Entry 6VVX (electron microscopy, 3.39 A resolution); this record covers chains C and D of the 10 polymer chains in the assembly.

# Chain C
Molecule: DNA-directed RNA polymerase subunit beta
From: Mycobacterium tuberculosis
Notes: EC 2.7.7.6
Reference sequence: V9Z879 (V9Z879_MYCTX); residues 7-1178 here correspond to UniProt positions 1-1172 (UniProt number = residue number - 6)
Amino-acid sequence (1179 residues; each row starts with the number of its first residue):
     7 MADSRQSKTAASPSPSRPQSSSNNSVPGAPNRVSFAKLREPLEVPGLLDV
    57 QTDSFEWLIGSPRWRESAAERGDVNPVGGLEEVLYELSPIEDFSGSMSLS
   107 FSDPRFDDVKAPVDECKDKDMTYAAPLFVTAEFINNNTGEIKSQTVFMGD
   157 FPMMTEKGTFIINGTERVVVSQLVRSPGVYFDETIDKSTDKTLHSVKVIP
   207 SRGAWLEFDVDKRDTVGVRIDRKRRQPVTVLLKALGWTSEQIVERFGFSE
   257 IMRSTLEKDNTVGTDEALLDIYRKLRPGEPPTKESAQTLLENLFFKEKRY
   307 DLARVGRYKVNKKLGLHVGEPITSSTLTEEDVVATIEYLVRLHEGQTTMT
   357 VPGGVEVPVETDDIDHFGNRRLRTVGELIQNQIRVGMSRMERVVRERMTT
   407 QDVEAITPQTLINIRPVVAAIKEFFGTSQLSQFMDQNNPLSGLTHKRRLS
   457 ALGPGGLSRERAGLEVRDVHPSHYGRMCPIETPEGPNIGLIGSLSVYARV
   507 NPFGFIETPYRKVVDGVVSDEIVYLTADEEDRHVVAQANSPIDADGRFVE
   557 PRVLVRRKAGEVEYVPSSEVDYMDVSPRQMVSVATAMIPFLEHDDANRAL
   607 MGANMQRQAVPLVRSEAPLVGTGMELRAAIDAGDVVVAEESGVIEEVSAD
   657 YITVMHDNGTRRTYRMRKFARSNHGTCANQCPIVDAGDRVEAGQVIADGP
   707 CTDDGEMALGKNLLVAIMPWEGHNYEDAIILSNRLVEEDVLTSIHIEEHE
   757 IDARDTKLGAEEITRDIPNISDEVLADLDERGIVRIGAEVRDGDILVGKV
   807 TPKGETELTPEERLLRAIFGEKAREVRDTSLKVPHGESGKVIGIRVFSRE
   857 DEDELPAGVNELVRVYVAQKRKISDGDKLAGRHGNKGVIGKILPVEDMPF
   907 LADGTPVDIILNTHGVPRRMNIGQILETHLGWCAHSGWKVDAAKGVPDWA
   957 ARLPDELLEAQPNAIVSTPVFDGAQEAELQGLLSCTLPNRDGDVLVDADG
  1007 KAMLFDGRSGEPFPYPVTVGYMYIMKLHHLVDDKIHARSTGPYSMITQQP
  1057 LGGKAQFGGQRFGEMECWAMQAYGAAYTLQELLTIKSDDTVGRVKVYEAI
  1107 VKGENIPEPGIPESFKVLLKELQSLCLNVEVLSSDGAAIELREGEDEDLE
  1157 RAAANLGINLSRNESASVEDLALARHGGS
Not modelled in the structure: 7-29, 1141-1185
Sequence notes: expression tag (1179-1185)
Residues lining bound ligands: sorangicin a (SRN): Val176, Ser434, Gln435, Ser437, Gln438, Phe439, Asp441, His451, Arg454, Ser456, Leu458, Gly459, Arg465, Pro489, Asn493, Ile497, Arg613, His680

# Chain D
Molecule: DNA-directed RNA polymerase subunit beta'
From: Mycobacterium tuberculosis
Notes: EC 2.7.7.6
Reference sequence: A5U053 (RPOC_MYCTA); residues 1-1316 here = UniProt positions 1-1316
Amino-acid sequence (1326 residues; numbered -1 to 1324; the number before each row is that of its first residue; numbers below 1 keep their minus sign (Gly-1 is residue -1)):
    -1 GAMLDVNFFDELRIGLATAEDIRQWSYGEVKKPETINYRTLKPEKDGLFC
    49 EKIFGPTRDWECYCGKYKRVRFKGIICERCGVEVTRAKVRRERMGHIELA
    99 APVTHIWYFKGVPSRLGYLLDLAPKDLEKIIYFAAYVITSVDEEMRHNEL
   149 STLEAEMAVERKAVEDQRDGELEARAQKLEADLAELEAEGAKADARRKVR
   199 DGGEREMRQIRDRAQRELDRLEDIWSTFTKLAPKQLIVDENLYRELVDRY
   249 GEYFTGAMGAESIQKLIENFDIDAEAESLRDVIRNGKGQKKLRALKRLKV
   299 VAAFQQSGNSPMGMVLDAVPVIPPELRPMVQLDGGRFATSDLNDLYRRVI
   349 NRNNRLKRLIDLGAPEIIVNNEKRMLQESVDALFDNGRRGRPVTGPGNRP
   399 LKSLSDLLKGKQGRFRQNLLGKRVDYSGRSVIVVGPQLKLHQCGLPKLMA
   449 LELFKPFVMKRLVDLNHAQNIKSAKRMVERQRPQVWDVLEEVIAEHPVLL
   499 NRAPTLHRLGIQAFEPMLVEGKAIQLHPLVCEAFNADFDGDQMAVHLPLS
   549 AEAQAEARILMLSSNNILSPASGRPLAMPRLDMVTGLYYLTTEVPGDTGE
   599 YQPASGDHPETGVYSSPAEAIMAADRGVLSVRAKIKVRLTQLRPPVEIEA
   649 ELFGHSGWQPGDAWMAETTLGRVMFNELLPLGYPFVNKQMHKKVQAAIIN
   699 DLAERYPMIVVAQTVDKLKDAGFYWATRSGVTVSMADVLVPPRKKEILDH
   749 YEERADKVEKQFQRGALNHDERNEALVEIWKEATDEVGQALREHYPDDNP
   799 IITIVDSGATGNFTQTRTLAGMKGLVTNPKGEFIPRPVKSSFREGLTVLE
   849 YFINTHGARKGLADTALRTADSGYLTRRLVDVSQDVIVREHDCQTERGIV
   899 VELAERAPDGTLIRDPYIETSAYARTLGTDAVDEAGNVIVERGQDLGDPE
   949 IDALLAAGITQVKVRSVLTCATSTGVCATCYGRSMATGKLVDIGEAVGIV
   999 AAQSIGEPGTQLTMRTFHQGGVGEDITGGLPRVQELFEARVPRGKAPIAD
  1049 VTGRVRLEDGERFYKITIVPDDGGEEVVYDKISKRQRLRVFKHEDGSERV
  1099 LSDGDHVEVGQQLMEGSADPHEVLRVQGPREVQIHLVREVQEVYRAQGVS
  1149 IHDKHIEVIVRQMLRRVTIIDSGSTEFLPGSLIDRAEFEAENRRVVAEGG
  1199 EPAAGRPVLMGITKASLATDSWLSAASFQETTRVLTDAAINCRSDKLNGL
  1249 KENVIIGKLIPAGTGINRYRNIAVQPTEEARAAAYTIPSYEDQYYSPDFG
  1299 AATGAAVPLDDYGYSDYRHHHHHHHH
Not modelled in the structure: 1013-1024, 1091-1096, 1283-1324
Sequence notes: expression tag (-1 to 0, 1317-1324)
Ion coordination: Zn2+ site 1: Cys60, Tyr61, Cys62, Cys78; Mg2+: Asp535, Asp537, Asp539; Zn2+ site 2: Cys891, Cys968, Cys975, Cys978
UniProt features mapped onto this chain:
  - binding site (Zn(2+)): Cys60, Cys62, Cys75, Cys78, Cys891, Cys968, Cys975, Cys978
  - binding site (Mg(2+)): Asp535, Asp537, Asp539

# How chain C and chain D interact
Residue-residue contacts (279):
  Leu470(C) - Ala861(D)  hydrophobic
  Arg473(C) - Arg857(D)
  Val475(C) - His854(D)  hydrogen bond (backbone-side chain)
  Val475(C) - Arg857(D)
  His476(C) - Phe850(D)
  Pro477(C) - Phe850(D)  hydrophobic
  Tyr480(C) - Val846(D)
  Pro485(C) - Thr853(D)
  Pro485(C) - Arg857(D)  hydrogen bond (backbone-side chain)
  Ile486(C) - Tyr849(D)  hydrophobic
  Ile486(C) - Thr853(D)
  Ile486(C) - Arg857(D)
  Thr488(C) - Arg857(D)
  Ile494(C) - Leu860(D)  hydrophobic
  Gly495(C) - Arg857(D)
  Gln543(C) - Val846(D)
  Gln543(C) - Leu847(D)
  Arg562(C) - Leu847(D)
  Val568(C) - Leu847(D)  hydrophobic
  Tyr570(C) - Arg834(D)  hydrogen bond
  Met586(C) - Val846(D)  hydrophobic
  Leu597(C) - Tyr849(D)
  Glu598(C) - Gly843(D)
  Glu598(C) - Leu844(D)  hydrogen bond (backbone-backbone)
  His599(C) - Phe840(D)  hydrogen bond (side chain-backbone)
  His599(C) - Arg841(D)  hydrogen bond (side chain-backbone)
  His599(C) - Gly843(D)
  Asp600(C) - Tyr849(D)  hydrogen bond (backbone-side chain)
  Asp601(C) - Phe840(D)
  Asp601(C) - Tyr849(D)  hydrogen bond (backbone-side chain)
  Asp601(C) - Asn852(D)  hydrogen bond
  Ala602(C) - Ala856(D)  hydrophobic
  Asn603(C) - Ala856(D)
  Asn603(C) - Leu860(D)
  Ala605(C) - Tyr849(D)
  Pro725(C) - Ala724(D)
  Pro725(C) - Thr725(D)
  Pro725(C) - Val729(D)
  Glu727(C) - Thr725(D)
  Glu727(C) - Arg726(D)  salt bridge
  Gly728(C) - Val432(D)
  Gly728(C) - Pro434(D)
  Gly728(C) - Phe721(D)
  His729(C) - Val432(D)
  His729(C) - Pro434(D)
  Tyr731(C) - Val432(D)  hydrophobic
  Tyr731(C) - Pro526(D)
  Tyr731(C) - Phe536(D)
  Tyr731(C) - Arg578(D)  hydrogen bond
  Tyr731(C) - Asp580(D)
  Glu732(C) - Asp535(D)
  Glu732(C) - Phe536(D)
  Glu732(C) - Arg578(D)  salt bridge
  Glu732(C) - Leu579(D)
  Lys763(C) - Arg37(D)
  Glu813(C) - Arg67(D)  salt bridge
  His841(C) - Glu450(D)
  Gly882(C) - Val429(D)
  Lys884(C) - Asp537(D)  hydrogen bond (side chain-backbone)
  Gly893(C) - Phe536(D)
  Val894(C) - Ile430(D)
  Val894(C) - Val431(D)  hydrophobic
  Val894(C) - Phe536(D)  hydrogen bond (backbone-backbone)
  Val894(C) - Gly538(D)
  Ile895(C) - Val431(D)
  Asn918(C) - Asp580(D)  hydrogen bond
  Thr919(C) - Val729(D)  hydrogen bond (side chain-backbone)
  Thr919(C) - Thr730(D)
  Thr919(C) - Val731(D)
  Thr919(C) - Ile802(D)
  His920(C) - Leu579(D)
  His920(C) - Asp580(D)  salt bridge
  His920(C) - Thr583(D)
  His920(C) - Ile802(D)
  Arg924(C) - Leu579(D)
  Arg924(C) - Thr808(D)  hydrogen bond
  Arg924(C) - Gln813(D)
  Met926(C) - Gln813(D)
  Met926(C) - Thr816(D)
  Met926(C) - Leu817(D)
  Met926(C) - Phe840(D)  hydrophobic
  Ile928(C) - Leu817(D)  hydrophobic
  Ile928(C) - Phe840(D)
  Ile928(C) - Arg841(D)
  Ile931(C) - Val731(D)
  Leu932(C) - Met733(D)  hydrophobic
  His935(C) - Ser732(D)
  His935(C) - Met733(D)  hydrogen bond (side chain-backbone)
  Glu982(C) - Arg841(D)
  Leu985(C) - Met733(D)  hydrophobic
  Gln986(C) - Met733(D)
  Asp1005(C) - Ser732(D)
  Lys1007(C) - Thr730(D)
  Lys1007(C) - Asp735(D)  salt bridge
  Asp1012(C) - Arg726(D)  salt bridge
  Pro1020(C) - Arg726(D)
  Tyr1021(C) - Tyr587(D)
  Tyr1021(C) - Arg630(D)
  Tyr1021(C) - Arg726(D)
  Tyr1021(C) - Ser727(D)
  Tyr1021(C) - Gly728(D)
  Val1023(C) - Thr730(D)
  Thr1024(C) - Thr730(D)
  Thr1024(C) - Val731(D)  hydrogen bond (side chain-backbone)
  Thr1024(C) - Ser732(D)
  Val1037(C) - Lys520(D)
  Asp1038(C) - Lys520(D)  salt bridge
  Lys1040(C) - Arg427(D)
  Lys1040(C) - Gln540(D)
  Ile1041(C) - Arg427(D)
  Ile1041(C) - Pro444(D)  hydrophobic
  Ile1041(C) - Lys520(D)
  His1042(C) - Gly426(D)
  His1042(C) - Arg427(D)  hydrogen bond (backbone-backbone)
  Ala1043(C) - Ser425(D)
  Ala1043(C) - Glu450(D)
  Ala1043(C) - Leu451(D)  hydrophobic
  Arg1044(C) - Asp423(D)  salt bridge
  Arg1044(C) - Tyr424(D)  hydrogen bond (backbone-backbone)
  Arg1044(C) - Ser425(D)  hydrogen bond (backbone-backbone)
  Ser1045(C) - Asp423(D)
  Ser1045(C) - Tyr424(D)
  Ser1045(C) - Glu450(D)
  Ser1045(C) - Lys453(D)  hydrogen bond
  Tyr1049(C) - Asp423(D)  hydrogen bond
  Met1051(C) - Val328(D)  hydrophobic
  Gln1054(C) - Arg89(D)
  Gln1055(C) - Gln415(D)
  Gln1055(C) - Lys420(D)
  Pro1056(C) - Arg421(D)
  Pro1056(C) - Asp423(D)
  Gly1058(C) - Arg421(D)
  Gly1065(C) - Arg421(D)  hydrogen bond (backbone-side chain)
  Gly1065(C) - Val422(D)
  Gly1065(C) - Ser425(D)
  Gln1066(C) - Arg421(D)
  Gln1066(C) - Val422(D)  hydrogen bond (backbone-backbone)
  Gln1066(C) - Ser425(D)  hydrogen bond
  Gln1066(C) - Gly426(D)
  Gln1066(C) - Arg427(D)  hydrogen bond
  Gln1066(C) - Ala542(D)
  Arg1067(C) - Leu418(D)
  Arg1067(C) - Gly419(D)  hydrogen bond (side chain-backbone)
  Arg1067(C) - Lys420(D)
  Arg1067(C) - Arg421(D)
  Phe1068(C) - Gly419(D)
  Phe1068(C) - Lys420(D)  hydrogen bond (backbone-backbone)
  Phe1068(C) - Val422(D)  hydrophobic
  Phe1068(C) - His544(D)
  Gly1069(C) - Leu418(D)
  Glu1070(C) - Leu417(D)
  Glu1070(C) - Leu418(D)  hydrogen bond (backbone-backbone)
  Glu1070(C) - Arg875(D)  salt bridge
  Met1071(C) - Thr503(D)
  Glu1072(C) - Asn499(D)
  Glu1072(C) - Thr503(D)  hydrogen bond
  Glu1072(C) - Ile509(D)
  Trp1074(C) - Thr874(D)
  Trp1074(C) - Arg875(D)
  Trp1074(C) - Val878(D)
  Trp1074(C) - Ile997(D)
  Trp1074(C) - Gln1001(D)
  Ala1075(C) - Gln1001(D)
  Met1076(C) - Met559(D)  hydrophobic
  Gln1077(C) - Ala994(D)
  Gln1077(C) - Ile997(D)
  Gln1077(C) - Leu1248(D)
  Gln1077(C) - Val1252(D)
  Gln1077(C) - Ile1258(D)
  Ala1078(C) - Arg506(D)
  Tyr1079(C) - Arg506(D)  hydrogen bond (side chain-backbone)
  Tyr1079(C) - Leu507(D)
  Tyr1079(C) - Ile509(D)  hydrogen bond (side chain-backbone)
  Tyr1079(C) - Gln510(D)
  Tyr1079(C) - Leu558(D)
  Tyr1079(C) - Met559(D)  hydrophobic
  Tyr1079(C) - Asn564(D)  hydrogen bond
  Gly1080(C) - Ala1260(D)
  Gly1080(C) - Gly1261(D)
  Gly1080(C) - Thr1262(D)  hydrogen bond (backbone-backbone)
  Ala1081(C) - Glu554(D)
  Ala1082(C) - Glu554(D)  hydrogen bond (backbone-side chain)
  Ala1082(C) - Leu1257(D)
  Ala1082(C) - Ile1258(D)  hydrophobic
  Ala1082(C) - Ala1260(D)
  Ala1082(C) - Thr1262(D)
  Tyr1083(C) - Glu550(D)
  Tyr1083(C) - Glu554(D)  hydrogen bond (backbone-side chain)
  Tyr1083(C) - Leu1257(D)
  Tyr1083(C) - Thr1262(D)
  Tyr1083(C) - Arg1268(D)
  Thr1084(C) - Ala551(D)
  Thr1084(C) - Glu554(D)  hydrogen bond
  Gln1086(C) - Gly1255(D)
  Gln1086(C) - Leu1257(D)
  Glu1087(C) - Leu547(D)
  Glu1087(C) - Ser548(D)  hydrogen bond
  Glu1087(C) - Ala551(D)
  Leu1088(C) - Val422(D)
  Leu1089(C) - Lys420(D)  hydrogen bond (backbone-side chain)
  Leu1089(C) - Val1252(D)  hydrophobic
  Thr1090(C) - Gly1255(D)
  Lys1092(C) - Val422(D)
  Lys1092(C) - Asp423(D)  hydrogen bond (backbone-backbone)
  Lys1092(C) - Leu545(D)  hydrogen bond (side chain-backbone)
  Lys1092(C) - Leu547(D)
  Ser1093(C) - Lys420(D)
  Ser1093(C) - Arg421(D)  hydrogen bond (side chain-backbone)
  Ser1093(C) - Val422(D)
  Asp1094(C) - Lys420(D)  salt bridge
  Val1097(C) - Lys86(D)
  Tyr1103(C) - Pro454(D)  hydrophobic
  Ile1106(C) - Pro454(D)  hydrophobic
  Ile1106(C) - Lys458(D)
  Ile1106(C) - Leu547(D)  hydrophobic
  Val1107(C) - Lys458(D)
  Val1107(C) - Ile469(D)  hydrophobic
  Ile1112(C) - Ser548(D)
  Glu1114(C) - Asn5(D)  hydrogen bond
  Pro1115(C) - Asn5(D)  hydrogen bond (backbone-side chain)
  Ile1117(C) - Asp3(D)
  Ile1117(C) - Phe7(D)  hydrophobic
  Pro1118(C) - Lys420(D)
  Pro1118(C) - Ile1254(D)
  Glu1119(C) - Arg89(D)  salt bridge
  Ser1120(C) - Asn416(D)  hydrogen bond
  Phe1121(C) - Ile1254(D)  hydrophobic
  Val1123(C) - Leu324(D)  hydrophobic
  Val1123(C) - Arg412(D)
  Leu1124(C) - Arg412(D)
  Leu1124(C) - Phe413(D)  hydrophobic
  Lys1126(C) - Glu90(D)  hydrogen bond (side chain-backbone)
  Lys1126(C) - Leu324(D)
  Glu1127(C) - Ile320(D)
  Glu1127(C) - Leu405(D)
  Glu1127(C) - Leu406(D)
  Glu1127(C) - Arg412(D)  salt bridge
  Leu1128(C) - Leu406(D)  hydrophobic
  Leu1128(C) - Leu1233(D)  hydrophobic
  Gln1129(C) - Trp23(D)
  Gln1129(C) - Met92(D)
  Ser1130(C) - Met92(D)
  Ser1130(C) - Pro318(D)
  Ser1130(C) - Ile320(D)
  Ser1130(C) - Leu402(D)
  Leu1131(C) - His103(D)
  Leu1131(C) - Trp105(D)  hydrophobic
  Leu1131(C) - Phe382(D)  hydrophobic
  Leu1131(C) - Leu402(D)  hydrophobic
  Cys1132(C) - Ala15(D)
  Cys1132(C) - Ile20(D)  hydrophobic
  Cys1132(C) - Leu314(D)  hydrophobic
  Cys1132(C) - Pro318(D)
  Cys1132(C) - Phe382(D)  hydrophobic
  Leu1133(C) - Gly13(D)
  Leu1133(C) - Tyr106(D)
  Leu1133(C) - Leu1233(D)  hydrophobic
  Leu1133(C) - Ala1237(D)  hydrophobic
  Asn1134(C) - Arg11(D)
  Asn1134(C) - Ile12(D)
  Asn1134(C) - Gly13(D)  hydrogen bond (backbone-backbone)
  Asn1134(C) - Ala15(D)
  Asn1134(C) - Trp23(D)
  Val1135(C) - Arg11(D)
  Val1135(C) - Ile12(D)  hydrophobic
  Glu1136(C) - Gly-1(D)
  Glu1136(C) - Ala0(D)
  Glu1136(C) - Leu10(D)
  Glu1136(C) - Arg11(D)  hydrogen bond (backbone-backbone)
  Val1137(C) - Gly-1(D)
  Val1137(C) - Ala0(D)
  Val1137(C) - Phe7(D)  hydrophobic
  Val1137(C) - Glu9(D)
  Leu1138(C) - Gly-1(D)
  Leu1138(C) - Asp8(D)  hydrogen bond (backbone-backbone)
  Leu1138(C) - Glu9(D)  hydrogen bond (backbone-backbone)
  Leu1138(C) - Arg11(D)
  Ser1139(C) - Phe6(D)
  Ser1139(C) - Asp8(D)
Other interface residues (no listed pair), chain C (154 interface residues in all): Asp474, His479, Cys484, Asn545, Val561, Ile723, Met724, Trp726, Asn730, Asp733, Arg760, Asp798, Gly799, Leu814, Asp881, Lys892, Val922, Pro923, Phe977, Leu989, Ser1015, Pro1022, Thr1046, Leu1057, Leu1085, Arg1099, Val1102, Gly1109
Other interface residues (no listed pair), chain D (170 interface residues in all): Leu14, Lys66, Asp331, Gly332, Tyr344, Ser428, Met447, Phe455, Met457, Arg478, Ala501, Pro502, His505, Gly519, Ala521, Cys529, Ala534, Pro546, Met581, Tyr722, Ala734, Glu750, Ile799, Pro827, Glu842, Thr845, Val998, Ile1253, Gly1263

# Summary
154 residues of chain C and 170 residues of chain D are in contact; the contacts include 50 hydrogen bonds and
12 salt bridges. Polar pairs include Glu727(C)-Arg726(D), Glu732(C)-Arg578(D) and Glu813(C)-Arg67(D). Bound to
chain C: sorangicin a.
Here chain C is DNA-directed RNA polymerase subunit beta and chain D is DNA-directed RNA polymerase subunit
beta', both from Mycobacterium tuberculosis. Entry 6VVX (Mycobacterium tuberculosis WT RNAP transcription
initiation intermediate structure with Sorangicin) was determined by electron microscopy together with 6VVS,
6VVT, 6VVV, 6VVY, 6VVZ and 6VW0 from the same study.
